Entry 2E9N (X-ray diffraction, 2.50 A resolution); this record covers chain A.

Chain A:
Protein: Serine/threonine-protein kinase Chk1
Source organism: Homo sapiens
Notes: EC 2.7.11.1
UniProt: O14757 (CHK1_HUMAN); residue numbers follow UniProt; this construct covers 2-270
Chain sequence (269 residues; numbered 2 to 270; the number before each row is that of its first residue):
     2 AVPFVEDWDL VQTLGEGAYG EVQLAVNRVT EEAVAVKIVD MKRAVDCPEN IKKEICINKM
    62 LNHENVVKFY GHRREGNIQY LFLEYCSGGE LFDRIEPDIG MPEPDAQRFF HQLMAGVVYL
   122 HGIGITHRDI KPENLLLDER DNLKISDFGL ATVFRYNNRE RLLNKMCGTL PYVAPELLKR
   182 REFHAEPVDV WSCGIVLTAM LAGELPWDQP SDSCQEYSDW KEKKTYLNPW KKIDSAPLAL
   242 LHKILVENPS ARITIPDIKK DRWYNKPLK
Small-molecule neighbours: 76A (3-(4'-hydroxybiphenyl-4-yl)-N-(4-hydroxycyclohexyl)-1,4-dihydroindeno[1,2-c]pyrazole-6-carboxamide): L15, V23, A36, K38, E55, N59, V68, L84, E85, Y86, C87, G90, E91, D94, L137, S147, D148, F149, G150
UniProt features mapped onto this chain:
  - active site: D130 (Proton acceptor)
  - binding site (ATP): L15 to V23, K38
  - cross-link: K132 (Glycyl lysine isopeptide (Lys-Gly) (interchain with G-Cter in ubiquitin))

In short:
Bound to chain A: compound 76A. Curated annotation (UniProt) lists active-site residue D130 and 10 ATP-binding
residues.
Chain A is Serine/threonine-protein kinase Chk1 (Homo sapiens); the structure, Structure of h-CHK1 complexed
with A767085, was determined by X-ray diffraction together with 2E9O from the same study.
